Entry 6WVW (X-ray diffraction, 2.11 A resolution); this record covers chains B and C of the 4 polymer chains in the assembly.

== Chain B ==
Name: Syntaxin-1A
From: Rattus norvegicus
UniProtKB: P32851 (STX1A_RAT); residue numbers follow UniProt; this construct covers 191-256
Sequence (66 residues; each row starts with the number of its first residue):
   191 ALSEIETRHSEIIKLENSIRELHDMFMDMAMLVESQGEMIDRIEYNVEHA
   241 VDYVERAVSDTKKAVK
Bound ions: Ca2+ site 1: Glu-238 (shared with 1 residue of chain F); Ca2+ site 2: Asp-250 (shared with 1 residue of chain F)

== Chain C ==
Name: Synaptosomal-associated protein 25
From: Rattus norvegicus
UniProtKB: P60881 (SNP25_RAT), isoform P60881-2; numbering as in UniProt (aligned over 10-83)
Sequence (74 residues; each row starts with the number of its first residue):
    10 ELEEMQRRADQLADESLESTRRMLQLVEESKDAGIRTLVMLDEQGEQLDP
    60 VEEGMNHINQDMKEAEKNLKDLGK
Not modelled in the structure: 10
Differences from the reference sequence: engineered mutation Pro-59 (Arg in P60881)
Bound ions: Ca2+: Gly-54, Asp-58 (shared with 1 residue of chain D)
Reported in the primary citation:
  - mutagenesis - G43R, L50S, R59P, I67N: decreased stability
  - disease-associated variants - K40E, G43R, V48F, I67N: decreased signaling
  - disease-associated variants - K40E, L50S, R59P: unchanged signaling
  - disease-associated variants - G43R, V48F (40 fold), L50S: increased signaling

== How chain B and chain C interact ==
Pairs across the interface - 58 pairs, chain B then chain C:
  Leu-192(B) / Met-14(C)  hydrophobic
  Ile-195(B) / Ala-18(C)  hydrophobic
  Ile-195(B) / Leu-21(C)  hydrophobic
  Glu-196(B) / Leu-21(C)
  His-199(B) / Leu-21(C)  hydrogen bond (side chain-backbone)
  His-199(B) / Glu-24(C)  salt bridge
  His-199(B) / Ser-25(C)  hydrogen bond
  Ile-202(B) / Ser-25(C)
  Ile-202(B) / Ser-28(C)  hydrogen bond (backbone-side chain)
  Ile-202(B) / Met-32(C)
  Leu-205(B) / Met-32(C)  hydrophobic
  Glu-206(B) / Ser-28(C)  hydrogen bond
  Glu-206(B) / Arg-31(C)  salt bridge
  Glu-206(B) / Met-32(C)
  Ile-209(B) / Met-32(C)  hydrophobic
  Ile-209(B) / Leu-35(C)  hydrophobic
  Ile-209(B) / Val-36(C)  hydrophobic
  Arg-210(B) / Arg-31(C)
  Arg-210(B) / Leu-35(C)
  His-213(B) / Leu-35(C)
  His-213(B) / Glu-38(C)  salt bridge
  His-213(B) / Ser-39(C)
  Phe-216(B) / Ser-39(C)
  Phe-216(B) / Gly-43(C)
  Met-217(B) / Ala-42(C)  hydrophobic
  Met-219(B) / Thr-46(C)
  Ala-220(B) / Arg-45(C)
  Ala-220(B) / Thr-46(C)
  Ala-220(B) / Met-49(C)
  Val-223(B) / Thr-46(C)
  Val-223(B) / Met-49(C)  hydrophobic
  Val-223(B) / Gln-53(C)  hydrogen bond (backbone-side chain)
  Glu-224(B) / Arg-45(C)  salt bridge
  Glu-224(B) / Met-49(C)
  Gly-227(B) / Gln-53(C)
  Ile-230(B) / Gln-53(C)
  Ile-230(B) / Gln-56(C)
  Asp-231(B) / Gln-56(C)  hydrogen bond
  Glu-234(B) / Gln-56(C)  hydrogen bond
  Glu-234(B) / Val-60(C)
  Val-237(B) / Met-64(C)  hydrophobic
  Ala-240(B) / Ile-67(C)  hydrophobic
  Val-241(B) / Gly-63(C)
  Val-241(B) / Ile-67(C)  hydrophobic
  Val-244(B) / Asp-70(C)
  Val-244(B) / Met-71(C)  hydrophobic
  Glu-245(B) / His-66(C)  salt bridge
  Glu-245(B) / Asp-70(C)
  Val-248(B) / Asp-70(C)
  Val-248(B) / Glu-73(C)
  Val-248(B) / Ala-74(C)  hydrophobic
  Thr-251(B) / Ala-74(C)
  Thr-251(B) / Asn-77(C)  hydrogen bond
  Lys-252(B) / Glu-73(C)
  Lys-252(B) / Asn-77(C)
  Ala-254(B) / Leu-81(C)
  Val-255(B) / Asn-77(C)
  Val-255(B) / Leu-81(C)  hydrophobic
Also at the interface, not in a pair above, chain B (36 interface residues in all): Arg-198, Ile-203, Leu-212, Met-221, Gln-226, Ile-233
Also at the interface, not in a pair above, chain C (38 interface residues in all): Arg-17, Ala-22, Thr-29, Leu-50, Leu-57, Pro-59, Leu-78, Asp-80

== Summary ==
36 residues of chain B face 38 of chain C across their interface, with 8 hydrogen bonds and 5 salt bridges.
Polar pairs include His-199(B)/Glu-24(C), Glu-206(B)/Arg-31(C) and His-213(B)/Glu-38(C). The paper reports
that G43R, L50S and R59P of chain C, among others, reduce stability; K40E, G43R and V48F of chain C, among
others, reduce signaling.
Here chain B is Syntaxin-1A and chain C is Synaptosomal-associated protein 25, both from Rattus norvegicus.
Entry 6WVW (Crystal structure of the R59P-SNAP25 containing SNARE complex) was determined by X-ray
diffraction.
